Entry 7XOD (electron microscopy, 3.27 A resolution); this record covers chains R and S of the 12 polymer chains in the assembly.

# Chain R
Protein: Heavy chain of JMB2002 Fab
Organism: Homo sapiens
Notes: antibody fragment or engineered binder
Chain sequence (229 residues; each row starts with the number of its first residue):
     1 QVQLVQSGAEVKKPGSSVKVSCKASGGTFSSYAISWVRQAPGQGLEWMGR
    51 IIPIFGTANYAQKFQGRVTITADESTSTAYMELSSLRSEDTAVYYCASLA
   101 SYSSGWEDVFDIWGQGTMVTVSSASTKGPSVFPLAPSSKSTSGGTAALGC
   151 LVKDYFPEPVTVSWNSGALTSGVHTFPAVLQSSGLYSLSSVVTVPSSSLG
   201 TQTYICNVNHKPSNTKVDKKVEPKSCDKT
Not modelled in the structure: 157, 226-229
Disulfides: Cys22-Cys96, Cys150-Cys206

# Chain S
Protein: Light chain of JMB2002 Fab
Organism: Homo sapiens
Notes: antibody fragment or engineered binder
Chain sequence (214 residues; each row starts with the number of its first residue):
     1 DIQMTQSPSSLSASVGDRVTITCRASQGISSWLAWYQQKPGKAPKLLIYD
    51 ASNLETGVPSRFSGSGSGTDFTFTISSLQPEDIATYYCQQYDNLPLTFGG
   101 GTKVEIKRTVAAPSVFIFPPSDEQLKSGTASVVCLLNNFYPREAKVQWKV
   151 DNALQSGNSQESVTEQDSKDSTYSLSSTLTLSKADYEKHKVYACEVTHQG
   201 LSSPVTKSFNRGEC
Not modelled in the structure: 214
Disulfides: Cys23-Cys88, Cys134-Cys194

# Interface between chain R and chain S
Residue-residue contacts (48; chain R residue first):
  Gln39(R) - Gly41(S)
  Gln39(R) - Lys42(S)
  Gln39(R) - Ala43(S)  hydrogen bond (side chain-backbone)
  Pro41(R) - Gly41(S)  hydrogen bond (backbone-backbone)
  Gly42(R) - Tyr87(S)  hydrogen bond (backbone-side chain)
  Gln43(R) - Phe98(S)
  Gly44(R) - Gln38(S)
  Gly44(R) - Phe98(S)
  Leu45(R) - Tyr36(S)
  Leu45(R) - Phe98(S)
  Trp47(R) - Gln89(S)
  Trp47(R) - Leu96(S)  hydrophobic
  Arg50(R) - Leu94(S)
  Trp106(R) - Tyr49(S)  hydrophobic
  Trp106(R) - Asn53(S)
  Trp106(R) - Glu55(S)
  Glu107(R) - Trp32(S)
  Glu107(R) - Tyr91(S)
  Phe110(R) - Tyr36(S)
  Phe110(R) - Leu46(S)  hydrophobic
  Trp113(R) - Ala43(S)  hydrophobic
  Phe132(R) - Gln124(S)
  Pro133(R) - Gln124(S)
  Leu134(R) - Val133(S)  hydrophobic
  Ala135(R) - Phe118(S)
  Ala135(R) - Pro119(S)
  Pro136(R) - Ile117(S)
  Pro136(R) - Phe118(S)  hydrophobic
  Pro136(R) - Pro119(S)
  Ser137(R) - Ile117(S)
  Ser140(R) - Val115(S)
  Ser140(R) - Phe116(S)
  Ser140(R) - Ile117(S)
  Ser142(R) - Ser114(S)
  Lys153(R) - Gln160(S)
  Lys153(R) - Thr180(S)
  His174(R) - Asp167(S)
  Phe176(R) - Ser162(S)
  Phe176(R) - Val163(S)
  Phe176(R) - Ser174(S)
  Phe176(R) - Ser176(S)
  Pro177(R) - Val163(S)
  Ala178(R) - Ser162(S)
  Val179(R) - Gln160(S)
  Val179(R) - Glu161(S)
  Ser187(R) - Gln160(S)  hydrogen bond
  Glu222(R) - Glu123(S)
  Lys224(R) - Glu213(S)  salt bridge
Interface residues without a listed pair, chain R (36 interface residues in all): Asp108, Thr141, Thr145, Ala146, Ala147, Gln181, Val191
Interface residues without a listed pair, chain S (43 interface residues in all): Pro40, Pro44, Gln90, Thr97, Ser121, Leu135, Asn137, Thr164, Lys207

# Summary
36 residues of chain R face 43 of chain S across their interface, with 4 hydrogen bonds and 1 salt bridge.
Among the polar pairs are Lys224(R)-Glu213(S), Gln39(R)-Ala43(S) and Gly42(R)-Tyr87(S).
Chain R is Heavy chain of JMB2002 Fab and chain S is Light chain of JMB2002 Fab, both from Homo sapiens; the
structure, SARS-CoV-2 Omicron BA.2 Variant Spike Trimer with three JMB2002 Fab Bound, was determined by
electron microscopy (same publication as 7XO4, 7XO5, 7XO6, 7XO7, 7XO8, 7XO9 and 3 further entries).
